Entry 8REW (electron microscopy, 2.98 A resolution); this record covers chains A and E of the 9 polymer chains in the assembly.

== Chain A ==
Name: Transforming growth factor beta-1
Organism: Homo sapiens
Notes: fragment: lap
UniProt: P01137 (TGFB1_HUMAN); residues 1-390 here = UniProt positions 1-390
Sequence (390 residues; each row starts with the number of its first residue):
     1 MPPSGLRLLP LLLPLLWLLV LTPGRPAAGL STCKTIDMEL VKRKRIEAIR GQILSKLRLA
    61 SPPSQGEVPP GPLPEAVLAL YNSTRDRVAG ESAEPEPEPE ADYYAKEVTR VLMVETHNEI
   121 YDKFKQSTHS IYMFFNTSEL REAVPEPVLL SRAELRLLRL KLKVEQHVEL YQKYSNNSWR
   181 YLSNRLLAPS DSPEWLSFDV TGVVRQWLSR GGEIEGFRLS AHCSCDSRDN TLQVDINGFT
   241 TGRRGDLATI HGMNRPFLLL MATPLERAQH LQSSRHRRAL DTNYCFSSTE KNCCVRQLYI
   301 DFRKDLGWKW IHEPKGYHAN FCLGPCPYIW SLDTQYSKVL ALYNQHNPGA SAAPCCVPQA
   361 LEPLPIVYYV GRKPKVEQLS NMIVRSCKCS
Not modelled in the structure: 1-29, 89-101, 239-253, 268-390
Swiss-Prot annotation at these positions:
  - region: D226 to G252 (Bowtie tail)
  - motif: R244 to D246 (Cell attachment site)
  - site: R278, A279 (Cleavage)
  - glycosylation (N-linked (GlcNAc...) asparagine): N82, N136, N176
Glycans and other covalent adducts: glycan linked to N136; N-acetylglucosamine (NAG) linked to N176

== Chain E ==
Name: Transforming growth factor beta activator LRRC32
Organism: Homo sapiens
UniProt: Q14392 (LRC32_HUMAN); residue numbers follow UniProt; this construct covers 1-628
Sequence (674 residues; row label = number of the first residue in the row):
     1 MRPQILLLLA LLTLGLAAQH QDKVPCKMVD KKVSCQVLGL LQVPSVLPPD TETLDLSGNQ
    61 LRSILASPLG FYTALRHLDL STNEISFLQP GAFQALTHLE HLSLAHNRLA MATALSAGGL
   121 GPLPRVTSLD LSGNSLYSGL LERLLGEAPS LHTLSLAENS LTRLTRHTFR DMPALEQLDL
   181 HSNVLMDIED GAFEGLPRLT HLNLSRNSLT CISDFSLQQL RVLDLSCNSI EAFQTASQPQ
   241 AEFQLTWLDL RENKLLHFPD LAALPRLIYL NLSNNLIRLP TGPPQDSKGI HAPSEGWSAL
   301 PLSAPSGNAS GRPLSQLLNL DLSYNEIELI PDSFLEHLTS LCFLNLSRNC LRTFEARRLG
   361 SLPCLMLLDL SHNALETLEL GARALGSLRT LLLQGNALRD LPPYTFANLA SLQRLNLQGN
   421 RVSPCGGPDE PGPSGCVAFS GITSLRSLSL VDNEIELLRA GAFLHTPLTE LDLSSNPGLE
   481 VATGALGGLE ASLEVLALQG NGLMVLQVDL PCFICLKRLN LAENRLSHLP AWTQAVSLEV
   541 LDLRNNSFSL LPGSAMGGLE TSLRRLYLQG NPLSCCGNGW LAAQLHQGRV DVDATQDLIC
   601 RFSSQEEVSL SHVRPEDCEK GGLKNINLEA AAENLYFQGA AWSHPQFEKG AAWSHPQFEK
   661 GAAWSHPQFE KGAA
Not modelled in the structure: 1-30, 111-118, 281-314, 428-436, 592-674
Construct notes: expression tag (629-674)
Glycans and other covalent adducts: N-acetylglucosamine (NAG) linked to N203, N271, N345

== Chain A / chain E interface ==
Disulfides between the chains: C33(A)-C211(E)
Residue-residue contacts - 23 pairs, chain A then chain E:
  L30(A) with I188(E); E189(E); F193(E), hydrophobic; L202(E), hydrophobic; L204(E), hydrophobic; I212(E), hydrophobic; D214(E); F215(E), hydrophobic; S216(E)
  S31(A) with I188(E); D190(E); I212(E); S213(E), hydrogen bond (backbone-backbone); D214(E), hydrogen bond (backbone-backbone)
  T32(A) with M186(E), hydrogen bond (side chain-backbone); D187(E); I188(E), hydrogen bond (backbone-backbone); L209(E); C211(E)
  C33(A) with C211(E), disulfide; S213(E)
  K34(A) with D187(E), salt bridge; I188(E)
Other interface residues (no listed pair), chain E (16 interface residues in all): L223

== In short ==
5 residues of chain A and 16 residues of chain E are in contact, with 1 disulfide bond, 4 hydrogen bonds and 1
salt bridge. Polar contacts include K34(A)-D187(E), T32(A)-M186(E) and S31(A)-S213(E). N-acetylglucosamine is
covalently linked to N176(A).
Chain A is Transforming growth factor beta-1 and chain E is Transforming growth factor beta activator LRRC32,
both from Homo sapiens; the structure, CryoEM structure of human GARP-lTGFbeta1 in complex with a Fab fragment
derived from an activating antibody, was determined by electron microscopy.
